PDB entry 4I93 | X-ray diffraction, 1.50 A resolution | chain A

# Chain A
Protein: Probable serine/threonine-protein kinase At5g41260
From: Arabidopsis thaliana
Notes: EC 2.7.11.1; fragment: BSK8 Kinase Domain
UniProt: Q9FHD7 (Y5126_ARATH); residues 40-328 here = UniProt positions 40-328
Amino-acid sequence (300 residues; numbered 29 to 328; the number before each row is that of its first residue):
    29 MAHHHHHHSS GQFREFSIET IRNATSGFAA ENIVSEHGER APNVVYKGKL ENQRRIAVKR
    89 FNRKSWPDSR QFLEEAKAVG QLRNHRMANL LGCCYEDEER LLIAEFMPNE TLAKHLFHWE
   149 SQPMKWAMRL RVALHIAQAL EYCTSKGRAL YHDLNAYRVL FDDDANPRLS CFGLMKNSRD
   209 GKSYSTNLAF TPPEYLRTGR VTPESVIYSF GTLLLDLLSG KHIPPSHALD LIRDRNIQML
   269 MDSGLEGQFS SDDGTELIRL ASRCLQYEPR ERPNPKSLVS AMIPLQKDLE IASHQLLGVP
Disordered / not traced: 29-39
Sequence notes: expression tag (29-39)
Modified / non-standard residues: Mse29 (selenomethionine); Mse115, Mse135, Mse152, Mse156, Mse203, Mse267, Mse269, Mse310 (selenomethionine; parent Met)

# Summary
Chain A is Probable serine/threonine-protein kinase At5g41260 (Arabidopsis thaliana); the structure, Structure
of the BSK8 kinase domain (SeMet labeled), was determined by X-ray diffraction together with 4I92 and 4I94
from the same study.
